PDB entry 9GQZ | electron microscopy, 2.36 A resolution | chains B and C of the 4 polymer chains in the assembly

[Chain B (and C)]
Protein: Apoptosis-inducing factor 1, mitochondrial
From: Homo sapiens
Notes: EC 1.6.99.-; chain C of this document is another copy of the same molecule, construct and numbering; everything in this record applies to it too
UniProtKB: O95831 (AIFM1_HUMAN); residue numbers follow UniProt; this construct covers 103-613
Sequence (540 residues; row label = number of the first residue in the row):
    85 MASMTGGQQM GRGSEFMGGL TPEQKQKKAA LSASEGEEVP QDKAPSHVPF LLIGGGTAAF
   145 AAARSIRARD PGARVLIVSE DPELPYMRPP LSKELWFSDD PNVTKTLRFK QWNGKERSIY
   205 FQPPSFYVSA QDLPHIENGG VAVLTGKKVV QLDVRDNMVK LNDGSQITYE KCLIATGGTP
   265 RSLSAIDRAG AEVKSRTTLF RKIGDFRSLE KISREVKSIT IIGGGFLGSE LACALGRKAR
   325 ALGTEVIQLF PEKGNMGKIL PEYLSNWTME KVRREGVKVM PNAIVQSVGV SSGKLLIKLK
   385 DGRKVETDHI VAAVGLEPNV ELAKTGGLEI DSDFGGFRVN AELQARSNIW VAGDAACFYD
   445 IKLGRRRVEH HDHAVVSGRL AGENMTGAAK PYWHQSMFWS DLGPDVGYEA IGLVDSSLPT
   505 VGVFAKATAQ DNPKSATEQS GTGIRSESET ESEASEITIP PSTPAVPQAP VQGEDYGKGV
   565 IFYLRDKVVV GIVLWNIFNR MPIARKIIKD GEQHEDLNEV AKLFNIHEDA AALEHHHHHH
Unresolved in the structure: 85-127, 511-557, 612-624 (chain C: 85-128, 511-557, 612-624)
Construct notes: initiating methionine (85); expression tag (86-102, 614-624)
Residues lining bound ligands:
  - FAD (flavin-adenine dinucleotide): I137, G138, G139, G140, T141, A142, A143, V162, S163, E164, D165, R172, P173, L175, S176, K231, K232, V233, A259, T260, G261, G262, F284, R285, L311, E314, N403, A436, G437, D438, E453, H454, H455, D456, A458, F482, W483
  - NAD (nicotinamide-adenine-dinucleotide): L267, I306, G307, G308, G309, F310, L311, G312, E314, P335, E336, K342, A397, V398, G399, L400, E453, H454, F482, W483, S484
UniProt features mapped onto this chain:
  - motif: K446 to R451 (Nuclear localization signal)
  - binding site (FAD): G138 to A142, E164, D165, R172, K177, V233, R285, D438, H454, H455, W483
  - binding site (NAD(+)): W196, G308 to L311, E336, K342, G399, E453, H454, W483, E493, N583
  - modified residue: T105 (Phosphothreonine), K109 (N6-succinyllysine), S116 (Phosphoserine), S118 (Phosphoserine), S268 (Phosphoserine), S292 (Phosphoserine), S371 (Phosphoserine), K388 (N6-acetyllysine), T521 (Phosphothreonine), S524 (Phosphoserine), S530 (Phosphoserine), K593 (N6-acetyllysine)
  - cross-link: K255 (Glycyl lysine isopeptide (Lys-Gly) (interchain with G-Cter in ubiquitin))
  - natural variant: R201 (deletion: In COXPD6), Q235 (Q235H: In SEMDHL), D237 (D237G: In SEMDHL; D237V: In SEMDHL), V243 (V243L: In COXPD6), T260 (T260A: In DFNX5), G262 (G262S: Found in patient with mitochondrial encephalomyopathy with moderate clinical severity and slow progressive course despite early onset as well as and cerebellar involvement), G308 (G308E: In COXPD6), G338 (G338E: In COXPD6), L344 (L344F: In DFNX5; uncertain significance), G360 (G360R: In DFNX5; uncertain significance), R422 (R422Q: In DFNX5; R422W: In DFNX5), R430 (R430C: In DFNX5; uncertain significance), 6 further natural variant entries in UniProt
  - mutagenesis: W196 (W196A: Increases protein dimerization at lower NADH levels), E413 to R430 (Disrupts dimerization. Lower efficiency in stabilizing charge-transfer complexes upon coenzyme reduction), Y443 to I445 (Disrupts dimerization. Disrupts dimerization; when associated with A-477), H454 (H454A: Allows dimerization in absence of NADH), W477 (W477A: Disrupts dimerization; when associated with A-443--445-A), S480 (S480A: Allows dimerization in absence of NADH), D485 (D485A: Increases protein dimerization at lower NADH levels), R529 (R529A: Increases protein dimerization at lower NADH levels), E531 (E531A: Increases protein dimerization at lower NADH levels), E533 (E533A: Increases protein dimerization at lower NADH levels), E535 (E535A: Increases protein dimerization at lower NADH levels)
What the authors report for this chain:
  - conformationally variable residues (helix shift, side-chain flip): K177, F310 to L326, P345 to E359, H454

[Chain B / chain C interface]
Residue-residue contacts (27; chain B residue first):
  R239(B) - K474(C)
  R239(B) - P475(C)
  G411(B) - I445(C)
  E413(B) - Y443(C)
  E413(B) - R449(C)  salt bridge
  R422(B) - R422(C)
  R422(B) - R449(C)
  N424(B) - A429(C)  hydrogen bond (side chain-backbone)
  E426(B) - R430(C)  salt bridge
  E426(B) - S431(C)  hydrogen bond (side chain-backbone)
  A429(B) - N424(C)  hydrogen bond (backbone-side chain)
  R430(B) - N424(C)
  R430(B) - E426(C)  salt bridge
  R430(B) - I445(C)
  R430(B) - P475(C)
  S431(B) - E426(C)  hydrogen bond (backbone-side chain)
  S431(B) - A473(C)
  Y443(B) - G411(C)
  Y443(B) - E413(C)
  I445(B) - G411(C)
  R449(B) - E413(C)  salt bridge
  R449(B) - R422(C)
  A473(B) - R239(C)  hydrogen bond (backbone-side chain)
  A473(B) - S431(C)
  K474(B) - R239(C)
  P475(B) - R239(C)
  P475(B) - R430(C)
Also at the interface, not in a pair above, chain B (17 interface residues in all): L412, A425
Also at the interface, not in a pair above, chain C (17 interface residues in all): L412, A425

[In short]
Chain B and chain C each contribute 17 residues to their interface; the contacts include 5 hydrogen bonds and
4 salt bridges. Polar contacts include E413(B)-R449(C), E426(B)-R430(C) and N424(B)-A429(C). Bound to chain B:
flavin-adenine dinucleotide and NAD. From the paper: conformational variability at K177(B), F310(B) and
P345(B) among others.
Chain B and chain C are both Apoptosis-inducing factor 1, mitochondrial (Homo sapiens); the structure,
Interaction with AK2A links AIFM1 to cellular energy metabolism. The cryo-EM structure of dimeric AIFM1
engaged ..., was determined by electron microscopy together with 9GQY from the same study.
